PDB entry 8TMM | electron microscopy, 3.40 A resolution | chains L and C of the 9 polymer chains in the assembly

[Chain L]
Molecule: sAB C18 Light Chain
Organism: Homo sapiens
Sequence (215 residues; numbered 1 to 215; the number before each row is that of its first residue):
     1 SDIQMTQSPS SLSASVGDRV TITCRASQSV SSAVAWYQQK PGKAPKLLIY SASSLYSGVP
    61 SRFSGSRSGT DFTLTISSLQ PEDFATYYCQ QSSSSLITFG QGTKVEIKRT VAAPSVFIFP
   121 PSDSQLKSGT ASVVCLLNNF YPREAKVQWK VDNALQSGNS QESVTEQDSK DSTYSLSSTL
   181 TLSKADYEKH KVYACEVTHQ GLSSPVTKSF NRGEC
Disordered / not traced: 1, 109-215
Disulfide bonds: Cys24-Cys89

[Chain C]
Molecule: Cobalt/magnesium transport protein CorA
Organism: Thermotoga maritima
UniProtKB: Q9WZ31 (CORA_THEMA); residues 1-351 here = UniProt positions 1-351
Sequence (373 residues; each row starts with the number of its first residue; numbers below 1 keep their minus sign (Met-21 is residue -21)):
   -21 MGSSHHHHHH SSGRENLYFQ GHMEEKRLSA KKGLPPGTLV YTGKYREDFE IEVMNYSIEE
    39 FREFKTTDVE SVLPFRDSST PTWINITGIH RTDVVQRVGE FFGIHPLVLE DILNVHQRPK
    99 VEFFENYVFI VLKMFTYDKN LHELESEQVS LILTKNCVLM FQEKIGDVFD PVRERIRYNR
   159 GIIRKKRADY LLYSLIDALV DDYFVLLEKI DDEIDVLEEE VLERPEKETV QRTHQLKRNL
   219 VELRKTIWPL REVLSSLYRD VPPLIEKETV PYFRDVYDHT IQIADTVETF RDIVSGLLDV
   279 YLSSVSNKTN EVMKVLTIIA TIFMPLTFIA GIYGMNFEYM PELRWKWGYP VVLAVMGVIA
   339 VIMVVYFKKK KWL
Disordered / not traced: -21 to 16
Construct notes: initiating methionine (-21); expression tag (-20 to 0)
Curated features (UniProtKB/Swiss-Prot):
  - motif: Gly312 to Asn314 (Probable selectivity filter)
  - site: Asn288 (Essential for ion permeation), Leu294 (Important for closing the ion permeation pathway in the closed state), Thr295 (Threonine that confers selectivity for Co(2+) transport)
  - mutagenesis: Asp89 (D89F/K: Decreases ion transport), Asp253 (D253K: Increases protein stability. Decreases ion transport), Leu280 (L280A: Decreases ion transport), Asn288 (N288L: Abolishes Co(2+) uptake), Met291 (M291A: No effect on ion transport), Leu294 (L294A/V: Increases ion transport by suppression of an obstruction in the transmembrane ion permeation pathway), Thr295 (T295L: Strongly reduces Co(2+) uptake. Abolishes Co(2+) uptake; when associated with L-299; T295M: Strongly reduces Co(2+) uptake ...), Thr299 (T299L: Reduces Co(2+) uptake. Abolishes Co(2+) uptake; when associated with L-295; T299M: No effect on Co(2+) uptake; T299S: Abolishes Co(2+) uptake), Pro303 (P303A/G/I: Increases ion transport by suppression of a kink in the transmembrane ion permeation pathway), Thr305 (T305L: Abolishes Co(2+) uptake), Ile310 (I310A: Increases ion transport), Tyr311 (Y311A: Abolishes pentamerization. Abolishes ion transport; Y311F: No effect on pentamerization. No effect on ion transport), 7 further mutagenesis entries in UniProt

[How chain L and chain C interact]
Pairs across the interface (14; chain L residue first):
  Ser29(L) with Glu186(C); Lys187(C); Asp190(C), hydrogen bond
  Val30(L) with Asp190(C)
  Ser31(L) with Glu186(C); Asp189(C)
  Arg67(L) with Asp189(C), salt bridge; Asp193(C), salt bridge
  Ser68(L) with Asp193(C); Glu197(C)
  Gly69(L) with Asp190(C); Asp193(C), hydrogen bond (backbone-side chain); Val194(C)
  Thr70(L) with Asp190(C)

[Summary]
The chain L/chain C interface involves 7 residues from each chain; the contacts include 2 hydrogen bonds and 2
salt bridges. Polar contacts include Arg67(L)-Asp189(C), Arg67(L)-Asp193(C) and Ser29(L)-Asp190(C). UniProt
lists 19 mutagenesis sites on chain C.
Chain L is sAB C18 Light Chain (Homo sapiens) and chain C is Cobalt/magnesium transport protein CorA
(Thermotoga maritima); the structure, Cryo-EM structure of magnesium depleted CorA in complex with
conformation-specific synthetic antibody C18, State MGD-2A, was determined by electron microscopy.
